Entry 9FFN (electron microscopy, 3.10 A resolution); this record covers chains B and F of the 6 polymer chains in the assembly.

# Chain B
Protein: Gamma-aminobutyric acid receptor subunit beta-3
Organism: Homo sapiens
Reference sequence: P28472 (GBRB3_HUMAN); residues 1-448 here correspond to UniProt positions 26-473 (UniProt number = residue number + 25)
Sequence (395 residues; row label = number of the first residue in the row; note: 107 numbers in that range are skipped by the numbering (no residue carries them; nothing is unmodelled there); numbers below 1 keep their minus sign (Met-53 is residue -53)):
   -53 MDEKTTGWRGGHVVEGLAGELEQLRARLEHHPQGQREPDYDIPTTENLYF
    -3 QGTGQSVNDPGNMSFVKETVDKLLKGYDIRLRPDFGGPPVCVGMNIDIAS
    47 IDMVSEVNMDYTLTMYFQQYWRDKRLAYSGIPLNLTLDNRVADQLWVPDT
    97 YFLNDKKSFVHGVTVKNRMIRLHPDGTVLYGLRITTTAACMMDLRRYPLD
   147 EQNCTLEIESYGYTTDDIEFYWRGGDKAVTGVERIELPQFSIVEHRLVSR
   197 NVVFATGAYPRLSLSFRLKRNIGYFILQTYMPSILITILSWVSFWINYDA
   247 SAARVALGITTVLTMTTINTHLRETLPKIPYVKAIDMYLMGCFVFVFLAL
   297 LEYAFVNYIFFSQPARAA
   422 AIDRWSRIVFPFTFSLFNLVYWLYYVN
Unresolved in the structure: -53 to 7, 448
Sequence notes: initiating methionine (-53); expression tag (-52 to 0); linker (308-314)
Cystine bridges: Cys136-Cys150
Covalently attached groups: N-acetylglucosamine (NAG) linked to Asn80; glycan linked to Asn149
Ligand contacts: gamma-amino-butanoic acid (ABU): Tyr97, Glu155, Ser156, Tyr157, Phe200, Thr202, Tyr205
Curated features (UniProtKB/Swiss-Prot):
  - binding site (benzamidine): Asp95 to Tyr97, Glu155 to Tyr157, Phe200
  - binding site (4-aminobutanoate): Tyr97, Glu155, Tyr157, Thr202
  - binding site (histamine): Tyr97, Ser156, Tyr157, Thr202
  - glycosylation (N-linked (GlcNAc...) asparagine): Asn8, Asn80, Asn149

# Chain F
Protein: Megabody25, Outer membrane protein
Organism: Lama glama
Reference sequence: B5Z8H1 (B5Z8H1_HELPG); the construct has insertions or renumbered stretches relative to UniProt, so the offset changes along the chain: 14-234 = UniProt 226-446; 235-403 = UniProt 53-221
Sequence (522 residues; each row starts with the number of its first residue):
     2 QVQLVESGGGLVQTKTTTSVIDTTNDAQNLLTQAQTIVNTLKDYCPILIA
    52 KSSSSNGGTNNANTPSWQTAGGGKNSCATFGAEFSAASDMINNAQKIVQE
   102 TQQLSANQPKNITQPHNLNLNSPSSLTALAQKMLKNAQSQAEILKLANQV
   152 ESDFNKLSSGHLKDYIGKCDASAISSANMTMQNQKNNWGNGCAGVEETQS
   202 LLKTSAADFNNQTPQINQAQNLANTLIQELGNNTYEQLSRLLTNDNGTNS
   252 KTSAQAINQAVNNLNERAKTLAGGTTNSPAYQATLLALRSVLGLWNSMGY
   302 AVICGGYTKSPGENNQKDFHYTDENGNGTTINCGGSTNSNGTHSYNGTNT
   352 LKADKNVSLSIEQYEKIHEAYQILSKALKQAGLAPLNSKGEKLEAHVTTS
   402 KYGSLRLSCAASGHTFNYPIMGWFRQAPGKEREFVGAISWSGGSTSYADS
   452 VKDRFTISRDNAKNTVYLEMNNLKPEDTAVYYCAAKGRYSGGLYYPTNYD
   502 YWGQGTQVTVSSHHHHHHEPEA
Unresolved in the structure: 10-405, 511-523
Cystine bridges: Cys410-Cys484

# How chain B and chain F interact
Residue-residue contacts - 5 pairs, chain B then chain F:
  Glu179(B) - Ile421(F)
  Glu179(B) - Leu494(F)
  Arg180(B) - Gly492(F)  hydrogen bond (side chain-backbone)
  Glu182(B) - Pro420(F)
  Glu182(B) - Arg489(F)  salt bridge
Interface residues without a listed pair, chain B (4 interface residues in all): Lys173
Interface residues without a listed pair, chain F (8 interface residues in all): Ser440, Asp450, Gly493

# In short
4 residues of chain B and 8 residues of chain F are in contact; the contacts include 1 hydrogen bond and 1
salt bridge. Polar contacts include Glu182(B)-Arg489(F) and Arg180(B)-Gly492(F). Ligands of chain B:
gamma-amino-butanoic acid. Covalently linked N-acetylglucosamine: at Asn80(B).
Here chain B is Gamma-aminobutyric acid receptor subunit beta-3 (Homo sapiens) and chain F is Megabody25,
Outer membrane protein (Lama glama). Entry 9FFN (Cryo-EM structure of the alpha1beta3 GABA(A) receptor in
complex with GABA and Mb25 in the short-lived ...) was determined by electron microscopy.
